Entry 4RXZ (X-ray diffraction, 1.55 A resolution); this record covers chains A and C.

# Chain A
Protein: Protein Mdm4
UniProtKB: O15151 (MDM4_HUMAN); numbering as in UniProt (aligned over 24-108)
Sequence (85 residues; numbered 24 to 108; the number before each row is that of its first residue):
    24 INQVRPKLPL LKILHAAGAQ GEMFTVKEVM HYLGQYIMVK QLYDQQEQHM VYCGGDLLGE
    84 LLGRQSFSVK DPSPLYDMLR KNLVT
Not modelled in the structure: 24
Modified residues: Tyr-99 (o-phosphotyrosine; PTR)
What the authors report for this chain:
  - post-translational modification sites: Tyr-99
  - post-translational modification sites: Tyr-55 (citing earlier work)
  - conformationally variable residues (side-chain flip): Phe-90

# Chain C
Protein: 12-mer peptide inhibitor
Sequence (12 residues; numbered 1 to 12; the number before each row is that of its first residue):
     1 TSFAEYWNLL SP
Not modelled in the structure: 12
What the authors report for this chain:
  - conformationally variable residues (order/disorder transition): Phe-3, Trp-7, Leu-10, Ser-11

# Chain A / chain C interface
Pairs across the interface (23; chain A residue first):
  Met-53(A) / Trp-7(C)  hydrogen bond (backbone-side chain)
  Met-53(A) / Leu-10(C)  hydrophobic
  Leu-56(A) / Trp-7(C)  hydrophobic
  Gly-57(A) / Phe-3(C)
  Gly-57(A) / Trp-7(C)
  Ile-60(A) / Phe-3(C)  hydrophobic
  Ile-60(A) / Trp-7(C)  hydrophobic
  Met-61(A) / Phe-3(C)  hydrophobic
  Met-61(A) / Ala-4(C)  hydrophobic
  Tyr-66(A) / Phe-3(C)  hydrophobic
  Gln-71(A) / Ser-2(C)
  Gln-71(A) / Phe-3(C)  hydrogen bond (side chain-backbone)
  Gln-71(A) / Tyr-6(C)
  His-72(A) / Tyr-6(C)
  Val-74(A) / Phe-3(C)  hydrophobic
  Val-92(A) / Phe-3(C)  hydrophobic
  Val-92(A) / Tyr-6(C)
  Val-92(A) / Leu-10(C)
  Lys-93(A) / Tyr-6(C)
  Pro-95(A) / Leu-10(C)  hydrophobic
  Leu-98(A) / Trp-7(C)  hydrophobic
  Leu-98(A) / Leu-10(C)  hydrophobic
  Tyr-99(A) / Ser-11(C)
Other interface residues (no listed pair), chain A (15 interface residues in all): Phe-90
Other interface residues (no listed pair), chain C (8 interface residues in all): Thr-1
Interface features reported in the paper:
  - pairs named by the authors: Met-53(A)/Trp-7(C) (hydrogen bond), Gln-71(A)/Phe-3(C) (hydrogen bond), Phe-90(A)/Trp-7(C) (hydrophobic contact)
  - interface residues, chain A: Met-53(A), Leu-56(A), Met-61(A), Val-74(A), Phe-90(A), Pro-95(A), Leu-98(A)
  - interface residues, chain C: Phe-3(C), Trp-7(C), Leu-10(C)

# In short
The interface between chain A and chain C involves 15 residues on one side and 8 on the other; the contacts
include 2 hydrogen bonds. Polar pairs include Met-53(A)/Trp-7(C) and Gln-71(A)/Phe-3(C). The paper describes
hydrogen bonds between Met-53(A) and Trp-7(C) and Gln-71(A) and Phe-3(C); a hydrophobic contact between
Phe-90(A) and Trp-7(C). The paper reports interface residues Met-53(A), Leu-56(A) and Phe-3(C) among others;
modification sites Tyr-99(A) and Tyr-55(A).
Here chain A is Protein Mdm4 and chain C is a 12-mer peptide inhibitor. Entry 4RXZ (Crystal Structure of MDMX
phosporylated Tyr99 in complex with a 12-mer peptide) was determined by X-ray diffraction.
